Entry 8J9X (electron microscopy, 3.00 A resolution); this record covers chains A and D of the 6 polymer chains in the assembly.

Chain A:
Protein: DNA topoisomerase 2
Organism: African swine fever virus
UniProtKB: A0A0A1E3Q0 (A0A0A1E3Q0_ASF); residues 1-1192 here = UniProt positions 1-1192
Sequence (1197 residues; numbered 1 to 1197; the number before each row is that of its first residue):
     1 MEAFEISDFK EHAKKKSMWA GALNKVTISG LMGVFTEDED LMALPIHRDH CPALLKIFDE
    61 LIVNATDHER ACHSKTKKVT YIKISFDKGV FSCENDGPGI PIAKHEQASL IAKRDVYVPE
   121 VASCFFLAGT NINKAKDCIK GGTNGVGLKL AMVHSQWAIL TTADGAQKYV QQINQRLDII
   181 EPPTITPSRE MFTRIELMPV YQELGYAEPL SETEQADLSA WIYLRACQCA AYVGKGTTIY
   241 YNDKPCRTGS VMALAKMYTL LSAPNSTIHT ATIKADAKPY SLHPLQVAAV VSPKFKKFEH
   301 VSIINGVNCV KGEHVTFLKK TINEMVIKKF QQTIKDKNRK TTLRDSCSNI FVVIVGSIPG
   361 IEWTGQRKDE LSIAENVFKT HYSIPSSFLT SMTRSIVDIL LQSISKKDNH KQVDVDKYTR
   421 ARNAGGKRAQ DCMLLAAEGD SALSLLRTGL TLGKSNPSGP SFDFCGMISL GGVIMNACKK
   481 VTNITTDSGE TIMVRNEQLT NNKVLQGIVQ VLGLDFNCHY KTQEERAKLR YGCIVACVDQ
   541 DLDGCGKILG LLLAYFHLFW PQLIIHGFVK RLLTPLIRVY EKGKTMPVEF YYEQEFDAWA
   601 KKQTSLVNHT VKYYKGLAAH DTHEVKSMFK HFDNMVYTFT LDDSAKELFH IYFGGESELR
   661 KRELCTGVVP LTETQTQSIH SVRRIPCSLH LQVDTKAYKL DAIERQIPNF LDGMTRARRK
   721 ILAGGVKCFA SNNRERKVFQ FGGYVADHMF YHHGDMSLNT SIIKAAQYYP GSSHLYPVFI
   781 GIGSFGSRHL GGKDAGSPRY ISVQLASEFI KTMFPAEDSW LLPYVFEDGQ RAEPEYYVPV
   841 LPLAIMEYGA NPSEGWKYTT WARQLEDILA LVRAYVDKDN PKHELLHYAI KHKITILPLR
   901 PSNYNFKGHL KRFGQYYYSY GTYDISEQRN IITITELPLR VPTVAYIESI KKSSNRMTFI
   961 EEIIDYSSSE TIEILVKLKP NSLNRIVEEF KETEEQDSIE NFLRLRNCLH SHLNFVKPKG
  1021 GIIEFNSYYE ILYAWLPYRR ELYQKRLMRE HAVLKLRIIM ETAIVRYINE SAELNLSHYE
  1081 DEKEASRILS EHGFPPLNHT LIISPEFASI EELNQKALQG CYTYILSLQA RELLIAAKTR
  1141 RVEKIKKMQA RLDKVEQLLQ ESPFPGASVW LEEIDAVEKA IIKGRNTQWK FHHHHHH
Not modelled in the structure: 1-414, 1193-1197
Differences from the reference sequence: expression tag (1193-1197)
Reported in the primary citation:
  - mutagenesis - C72A: decreased catalytic activity

Chain D:
Molecule: 17-nt DNA strand
Sequence (17 nucleotides; each row starts with the number of its first residue):
     1 GGCCGCCTAC ATACCTC

Chain A / chain D interface:
Contacting residue pairs (34):
  Gly-471(A) / DG5(D)  base contact
  Val-473(A) / DG5(D)  base contact
  Val-473(A) / DC6(D)  base contact
  Val-473(A) / DC7(D)  sugar contact
  Ile-474(A) / DC7(D)  sugar contact
  Met-475(A) / DC6(D)  phosphate contact
  Met-475(A) / DC7(D)  phosphate contact
  Asn-476(A) / DC7(D)  hydrogen bond to the phosphate
  Asn-476(A) / DT8(D)  hydrogen bond to the phosphate
  Lys-479(A) / DT8(D)  salt bridge to the phosphate
  Lys-480(A) / DC7(D)  salt bridge to the phosphate
  Gln-498(A) / DC6(D)  phosphate contact
  Asn-502(A) / DG5(D)  sugar contact
  Lys-547(A) / DC7(D)  hydrogen bond to the base
  Leu-551(A) / DT8(D)  phosphate contact
  Phe-653(A) / DT8(D)  phosphate contact
  Ser-657(A) / DA9(D)  hydrogen bond to the phosphate
  Arg-660(A) / DT8(D)  hydrogen bond to the phosphate
  Arg-660(A) / DA9(D)  salt bridge to the phosphate
  Lys-661(A) / DC10(D)  salt bridge to the phosphate
  Lys-699(A) / DT8(D)  phosphate contact
  Ser-797(A) / DG2(D)  phosphate contact
  Pro-852(A) / DT8(D)  base contact
  Pro-852(A) / DA9(D)  base contact
  Glu-854(A) / DC7(D)  phosphate contact
  Glu-854(A) / DT8(D)  sugar contact
  Gly-855(A) / DT8(D)  phosphate contact
  Gly-855(A) / DA9(D)  hydrogen bond to the phosphate
  Trp-856(A) / DA9(D)  sugar contact
  Lys-857(A) / DA9(D)  base contact
  Lys-857(A) / DC10(D)  sugar contact
  Ser-954(A) / DC14(D)  phosphate contact
  Ser-954(A) / DC15(D)  phosphate contact
  His-1010(A) / DA11(D)  sugar contact
Other interface residues (no listed pair), chain A (29 interface residues in all): Glu-656, Arg-799, Tyr-800, Arg-1004, His-1012
Other interface residues (no listed pair), chain D (12 interface residues in all): DG1, DA13

Overview:
Chain A and chain D form an interface of 29 and 12 residues respectively; the contacts include 6 hydrogen
bonds and 4 salt bridges. Polar pairs include Lys-547(A)/DC7(D), Asn-476(A)/DC7(D) and Asn-476(A)/DT8(D). The
paper reports that C72A of chain A reduces catalytic activity.
Here chain A is DNA topoisomerase 2 (African swine fever virus) and chain D is a 17-nt DNA strand. Entry 8J9X
(Cryo-EM structure of the African swine fever virus topoisomerase 2 complexed with Cut02aDNA and m-AMSA
(EDI-3)) was determined by electron microscopy, deposited together with 8J9V and 8J9W.
